Entry 6GWD (X-ray diffraction, 3.20 A resolution); this record covers chains A and G of the 9 polymer chains in the assembly.

# Chain A
Molecule: Alpha-tubulin
Organism: Ovis aries
Sequence (451 residues; numbered 1 to 451; the number before each row is that of its first residue):
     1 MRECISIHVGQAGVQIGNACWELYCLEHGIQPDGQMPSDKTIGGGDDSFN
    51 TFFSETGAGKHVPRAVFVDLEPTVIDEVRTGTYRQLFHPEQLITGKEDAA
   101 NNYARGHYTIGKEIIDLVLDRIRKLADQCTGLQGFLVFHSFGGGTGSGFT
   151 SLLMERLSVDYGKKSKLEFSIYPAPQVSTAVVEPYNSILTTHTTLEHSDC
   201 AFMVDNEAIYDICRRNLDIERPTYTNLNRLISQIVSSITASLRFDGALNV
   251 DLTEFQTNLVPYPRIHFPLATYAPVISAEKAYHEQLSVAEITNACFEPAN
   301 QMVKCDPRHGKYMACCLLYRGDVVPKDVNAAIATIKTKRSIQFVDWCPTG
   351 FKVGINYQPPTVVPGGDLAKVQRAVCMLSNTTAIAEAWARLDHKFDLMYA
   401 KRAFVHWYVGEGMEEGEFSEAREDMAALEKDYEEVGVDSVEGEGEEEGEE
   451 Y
Unresolved in the structure: 281-283, 438-451
Bound ions: Mg2+: Glu-71 (together with GTP)
Residues lining bound ligands: GTP (guanosine-5'-triphosphate): Gly-10, Gln-11, Ala-12, Gln-15, Ile-16, Asp-69, Glu-71, Asp-98, Ala-99, Ala-100, Asn-101, Ser-140, Gly-142, Gly-143, Gly-144, Thr-145, Gly-146, Ile-171, Pro-173, Val-177, Ser-178, Thr-179, Glu-183, Asn-206, Tyr-224, Leu-227, Asn-228, Ile-231

# Chain G
Molecule: iiH5 ALPHAREP
Organism: synthetic construct
Sequence (170 residues; row label = number of the first residue in the row):
     1 MRGSHHHHHHTDPEKVEMYIKNLQDDSPPVRFNAAVALGKIGDERAVEPL
    51 IKALKDEDWQVRKTAAYALGKIGDERAVEPLIKALKDEDRYVRSRAALAL
   101 GKIGDERAVEPLIKALKDEDEYVRLSAASALGKIGGERVRAAMEKLAETG
   151 TGFARKVAVNYLETHKSLIS
Unresolved in the structure: 1-13, 167-170

# Interface between chain A and chain G
Contacting residue pairs (36; chain A residue first):
  Met-1(A) / Glu-121(G)
  Met-1(A) / Tyr-122(G)  hydrophobic
  Ser-38(A) / Lys-40(G)  hydrogen bond (backbone-side chain)
  Lys-40(A) / Lys-40(G)
  Ile-42(A) / Val-36(G)  hydrophobic
  Ile-42(A) / Lys-40(G)
  Gly-43(A) / Val-36(G)
  Gly-43(A) / Tyr-67(G)
  Gly-44(A) / Thr-64(G)
  Gly-44(A) / Tyr-67(G)
  Gly-45(A) / Tyr-67(G)
  Gly-45(A) / Arg-95(G)
  Asp-46(A) / Arg-95(G)
  Asp-46(A) / Tyr-122(G)
  Asp-245(A) / Lys-63(G)  salt bridge
  Asp-245(A) / Tyr-91(G)
  Gly-246(A) / Trp-59(G)
  Gly-246(A) / Tyr-91(G)  hydrogen bond (backbone-side chain)
  Val-250(A) / Tyr-91(G)
  Asp-322(A) / Pro-29(G)
  Val-323(A) / Pro-29(G)
  Val-324(A) / Ser-27(G)
  Val-324(A) / Pro-28(G)
  Pro-325(A) / Pro-28(G)
  Ile-355(A) / Trp-59(G)
  Ile-355(A) / Gln-60(G)  hydrogen bond (backbone-side chain)
  Asn-356(A) / Gln-60(G)
  Tyr-357(A) / Pro-28(G)  hydrophobic
  Tyr-357(A) / Pro-29(G)
  Tyr-357(A) / Phe-32(G)  hydrophobic
  Tyr-357(A) / Asn-33(G)
  Tyr-357(A) / Asp-58(G)  hydrogen bond
  Tyr-357(A) / Trp-59(G)  hydrophobic
  Tyr-357(A) / Gln-60(G)
  Gln-358(A) / Phe-32(G)
  Gln-358(A) / Gln-60(G)
Other interface residues (no listed pair), chain A (22 interface residues in all): Ala-247, Gly-321, Pro-359
Other interface residues (no listed pair), chain G (19 interface residues in all): Val-30, Leu-125

# Overview
The interface between chain A and chain G involves 22 residues on one side and 19 on the other; the contacts
include 4 hydrogen bonds and 1 salt bridge. Polar contacts include Asp-245(A)/Lys-63(G), Ser-38(A)/Lys-40(G)
and Gly-246(A)/Tyr-91(G). Bound to chain A: GTP.
Chain A is Alpha-tubulin (Ovis aries) and chain G is iiH5 ALPHAREP (synthetic construct); the structure,
Tubulin:iiH5 alphaRep complex, was determined by X-ray diffraction together with 6GWC from the same study.
